PDB entry 7A4P | electron microscopy, 4.20 A resolution (low resolution: residue-level contacts below are approximate; hydrogen-bond / salt-bridge calls are withheld) | chains A and D of the 20 polymer chains in the assembly

== Chain A ==
Name: Photosystem I P700 chlorophyll a apoprotein A1
Source organism: Chlorella ohadii
Notes: EC 1.97.1.12
Reference sequence: W8SY74 (W8SY74_CHLSO); numbering as in UniProt (aligned over 11-751)
Sequence (741 residues; each row starts with the number of its first residue):
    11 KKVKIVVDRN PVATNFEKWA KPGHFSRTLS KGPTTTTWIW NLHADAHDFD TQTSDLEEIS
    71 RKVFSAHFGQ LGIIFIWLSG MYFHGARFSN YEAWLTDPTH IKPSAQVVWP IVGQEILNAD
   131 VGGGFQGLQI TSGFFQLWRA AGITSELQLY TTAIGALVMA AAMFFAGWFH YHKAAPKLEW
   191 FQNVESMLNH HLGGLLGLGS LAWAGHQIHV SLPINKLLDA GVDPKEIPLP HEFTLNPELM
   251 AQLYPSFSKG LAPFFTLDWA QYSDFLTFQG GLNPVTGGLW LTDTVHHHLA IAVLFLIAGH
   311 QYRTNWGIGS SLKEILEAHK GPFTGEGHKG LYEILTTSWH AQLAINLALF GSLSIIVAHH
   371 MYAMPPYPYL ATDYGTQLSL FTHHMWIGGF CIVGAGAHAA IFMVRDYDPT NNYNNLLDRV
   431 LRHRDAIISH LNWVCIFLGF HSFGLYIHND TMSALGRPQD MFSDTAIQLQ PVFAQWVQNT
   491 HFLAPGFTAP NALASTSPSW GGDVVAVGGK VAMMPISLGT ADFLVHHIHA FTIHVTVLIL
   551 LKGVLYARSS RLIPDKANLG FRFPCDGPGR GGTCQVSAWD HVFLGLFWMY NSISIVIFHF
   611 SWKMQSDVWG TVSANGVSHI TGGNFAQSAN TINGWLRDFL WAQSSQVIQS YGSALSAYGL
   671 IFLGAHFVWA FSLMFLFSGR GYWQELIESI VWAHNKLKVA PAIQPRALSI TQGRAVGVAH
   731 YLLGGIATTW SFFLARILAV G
Construct notes: variant Ala368 (Ser in W8SY74), Ile437 (Met in W8SY74)
Ion coordination: chlorophyll a Mg (25 sites), coordinated by His53, His57, Gln116, Gln124, His180, His182, His200, His219, His296, His298, His310, His329, His370, His393, His394, His408 and 9 more; 4Fe-4S cluster Fe: Cys575, Cys584 (shared with 2 residues of chain B); chlorophyll a isomer Mg near His676 (its only coordinating residue here)
Small-molecule neighbours:
  - 1,2-diacyl-glycerol-3-sn-phosphate (3PH): Thr24, Asn25, Phe26
  - beta-carotene (BCR), molecule 1: Ile84, Trp87, Gly204, Leu205, Leu208, Gly209
  - beta-carotene (BCR), molecule 2: Phe85, Leu88, Thr162, Gly165, Ala166, Met169, Leu208, Leu211, Ala212, Phe265
  - beta-carotene (BCR), molecule 3: Leu211, Leu261, Phe264, Phe265, Leu299, Val303, Leu306, Ile307, His310, Ile318
  - beta-carotene (BCR), molecule 4: Phe264, Trp269, Val303
  - beta-carotene (BCR), molecule 5: Leu341, Ile344, Leu345, Ala351, Ile355, Ala409, Phe412, Met413
  - beta-carotene (BCR), molecule 6: Ala358, Ser362, Ile402, Gly406, Ala409, Val547, Leu550, Leu551, Val554
  - beta-carotene (BCR), molecule 7: Asn442, Ile446, Phe450
  - beta-carotene (BCR), molecule 8: Gly674, Ala675, Phe677, Val678, Leu733, Ile736, Ala737, Trp740
  - beta-carotene (BCR), molecule 9: Trp693, Leu696, Ile697
  - chlorophyll a isomer (CL0): Tyr456, Ile538, Phe541, Thr542, Tyr600, Asn601, Ser604, Ile605, Phe608, Ile642, Trp645, Leu646, Leu650, Ser654, Ile658, Phe672, His676, Trp679, Tyr731, Thr738, Thr739, Phe742
  - chlorophyll a (CLA), molecule 1: Val13, Lys14, Ile15, Trp190, Asn193, Ser196, His200, Thr314, Asn315, Trp316
  - chlorophyll a (CLA), molecule 2: Ile15, Val17, Phe74, Phe78, Ala172, Met173, Phe175, Ala176, Phe179, His180, Ala184, Trp190
  - chlorophyll a (CLA), molecule 3: Val22, Ala23, Thr24, Asn25, Phe26, Lys28, Trp29, His34, Lys72, Ser75, Gly79, Ile83, Phe174, Gly177, Trp178, Tyr181, His182
  - chlorophyll a (CLA), molecule 4: Trp29, His34, Phe35, Leu52, His53, Ala56, His57, Phe59, Gln62, Lys72, Ala76, Gly79, Gln80, Ile83
  - chlorophyll a (CLA), molecule 5: Trp29, Pro32, Trp48, Ile49, Trp50, Leu52, His53
  - chlorophyll a (CLA), molecule 6: Thr46, Ile49, Trp50, Ile697, Ile700, Val701, His704, Val709, Pro711, Pro715, Arg716
  - chlorophyll a (CLA), molecule 7: Trp50, Phe677, Val678, Phe681, Phe685, Leu718, Gln722, Ala725, Val726, Ala729, His730, Leu733
  - chlorophyll a (CLA), molecule 8: His53, Ala54, Ala56, His57, Asp58, His350, Leu353, Leu357, Phe400, Cys401, Val403, Gly404, Ala407, His408, Ile411, Arg415, Phe571, Arg572, Trp589, Val592, Leu596, Leu733
  - chlorophyll a (CLA), molecule 9: His57, Phe59, Val73, Ala76, His77, Gln80, Leu81, Ile84, Phe85, Leu88, Trp349, His350, Gln352, Leu353, Asn356, Leu357, Phe360
  - chlorophyll a (CLA), molecule 10: His57, Gln80, Ile83, Ile84, Trp87, Phe360, Ile397, Phe400, Cys401
  - chlorophyll a (CLA), molecule 11: Leu66, His77, Leu188, Phe191, Gln192, Val194, Met197, Leu198, His201, Leu202, Leu205, Leu322, Leu326, Leu345, Thr346, Thr347, Ser348, Trp349, Gln352, Ile355, Asn356, Leu359, Phe360
  - chlorophyll a (CLA), molecule 12: Phe74, His77, Phe78, Leu81, Met169, Met173, Trp190, Phe191, Asn193, Ser196, Met197, His200, His201, Gly204, Leu205
  - chlorophyll a (CLA), molecule 13: Ile86, Trp87, Ser89, Gly90, Met91, Phe93, His94, Phe98, Gln116, Val117, Trp119, Leu167
  - chlorophyll a (CLA), molecule 14: Trp87, Met91, His94, Ala115, Gln116, Leu138, Gln139, Ile140, Thr141, Ser142, Phe144, Ala667, Tyr668, Ile671, Trp740, Leu744
  - chlorophyll a (CLA), molecule 15: Trp87, Met91, Thr141, Ser142, Phe144, Ser389, Leu390, Thr392, His393, Trp396, Ile397, Phe400, Ile671, Ile736, Thr739, Trp740
  - chlorophyll a (CLA), molecule 16: Trp87, Leu88, Ser142, Gly143, Phe144, Leu147, Leu206, Phe360, Leu363, Ser364, Val367, Met371, Tyr377, Leu380, Leu390, His393, His394, Ile397
  - chlorophyll a (CLA), molecule 17: Gln116, Val117, Val118, Trp119, Ile121, Val122, Gln124, Leu127, Leu138, Ala667, Leu670, Ile671
  - chlorophyll a (CLA), molecule 18: Leu147, Ala150, Leu206, Gly209, Ser210, Trp213, Gln217, Leu289, Leu291, Thr294, His297, His298, Ile301, Phe305, Leu363, Ile366, Val367, His370, Met371, Pro376, Tyr377
  - chlorophyll a (CLA), molecule 19: Ala151, Gly152, Ile153, Gln158, Thr161, Thr162, Gly209, Ala212, Trp213, Gly215, His216, Val220, Pro240, His241, Thr244
  - chlorophyll a (CLA), molecule 20: Leu157, Gln158, Thr161, Leu239, His241, Leu245
  - chlorophyll a (CLA), molecule 21: Val168, Ala171, Ala172, Phe175
  - chlorophyll a (CLA), molecule 22: Leu198, Leu202, Leu206, Leu304, Phe305, Ala308, Gln311, Tyr312, Leu322, Ile325, Leu359, Leu427, Val430, Leu551, Val554, Leu555
  - chlorophyll a (CLA), molecule 23: Asn199, His200, Gly203, Gly204, Leu208, Leu306, Gly309, His310, Tyr312, Arg313, Thr314, Trp316, Ile318, Gly319
  - chlorophyll a (CLA), molecule 24: Leu211, Ala212, Ala214, Gly215, Ile218, His219, Phe243, Thr244, Pro247, Met250, Phe257, Gly260, Leu261, Phe264, Tyr272, Phe275, Leu276, Leu299
  - chlorophyll a (CLA), molecule 25: Phe264, Trp269, Ala270, Tyr272, Ser273, Leu276, Thr277, Phe278, His296, Leu299, Ala300, Val303, Leu304, Asn501
  - chlorophyll a (CLA), molecule 26: Phe264, Phe265, Leu267
  - chlorophyll a (CLA), molecule 27: Thr277, Phe278, Gly280, Leu289, Asp293, Thr294, His296, His297, Ala300, Ile301, Leu304, His370, Met374, Pro376, Thr506
  - chlorophyll a (CLA), molecule 28: Phe278, Phe497, Thr498, Ala499, Pro500, Asn501, Ala502
  - chlorophyll a (CLA), molecule 29: Leu304, Leu359, Ser362, Leu363, Ile366, His369, His370, Ala373, Met374, Thr506, Ser507, Ser509, Trp510
  - chlorophyll a (CLA), molecule 30: Ile307, His310, Gln311, Ile318, Gly319, Ser320
  - chlorophyll a (CLA), molecule 31: Gln311, Ser320, Ile325, Ala328, His329
  - chlorophyll a (CLA), molecule 32: Ile325, Leu326, His329, His338, Leu341, Leu426, Leu427, Val430
  - chlorophyll a (CLA), molecule 33: His329, Lys330, Gly331, Pro332, Phe333
  - chlorophyll a (CLA), molecule 34: Phe333, Thr334, Leu426, Arg429, Val430, His433, Ile437, His440
  - chlorophyll a (CLA), molecule 35: Ile365, Ile366, His369, Met395, Ile402, Ile543, Thr546, Val547, Leu550, Met599, Ser602, Ile603, Val606
  - chlorophyll a (CLA), molecule 36: His369, Tyr372, Phe483, Ala484, Val487, Gln488, His491, Trp510, Ile526, Leu528, His536, His539, Ile543, Val606, His609, Phe610, Lys613
  - chlorophyll a (CLA), molecule 37: Ala436, His440, Trp443
  - chlorophyll a (CLA), molecule 38: Ile437, His440, Leu441, Trp443, Val444, Ala540, Ile543, His544, Val547, Leu551
  - chlorophyll a (CLA), molecule 39: Ser439, Asn442, Trp443, Ile446
  - chlorophyll a (CLA), molecule 40: Asn442, Cys445, Ile446, Gly449, Phe450, Phe453, Gly454, Ile457, Phe541, Val545, Leu548, Ile549, Leu594, Phe597, Trp598
  - chlorophyll a (CLA), molecule 41: Trp443, Ile446, Phe447, Phe450, His451
  - chlorophyll a (CLA), molecule 42: Trp443, Phe447, Leu448, Gln480, Pro481, Val482, Phe483, Ala484, Asp532, Phe533, His536, His537, Ala540, His544
  - chlorophyll a (CLA), molecule 43: Phe450, His451, Gly454, Leu455, Ile457, His458, Thr461, Met462, Arg467, Asp470, Phe472
  - chlorophyll a (CLA), molecule 44: Phe453, Ile457, Asp460, Phe541, Phe597, Trp598, Tyr600, Asn601, Ile642, Leu646, Trp679, Tyr731
  - chlorophyll a (CLA), molecule 45: Thr461, Ala464, Leu465
  - chlorophyll a (CLA), molecule 46: Trp486, Val487, Thr490, His491, Ala494, Thr498, Ala499, Thr506, Trp510
  - chlorophyll a (CLA), molecule 47: Leu646, Leu650, Trp651
  - chlorophyll a (CLA), molecule 48: Leu670, Leu673, Gly674, His676, Phe677, Trp679, Ala680
  - chlorophyll a (CLA), molecule 49: Phe677, Ala680, Phe681, Leu683, Met684, Phe687, Ser688, Tyr692, Trp693, Leu696
  - chlorophyll a (CLA), molecule 50: Ile700, Ala703, His704, Leu707, Val709
  - chlorophyll a (CLA), molecule 51: Trp702, Ala703, Lys706, Leu707
  - phylloquinone (PQN): Trp50, Met684, Phe685, Ser688, Gly689, Arg690, Trp693, Ile697, Ala717, Leu718, Ser719, Gly723
  - phosphatidylethanolamine (PTY): Thr24, Phe174, Phe175, Trp178, Phe179, Lys183
  - (3R)-beta,beta-caroten-3-ol (RRX): Trp119, Pro120, Ile121
  - 4Fe-4S cluster (SF4): Cys575, Gly577, Pro578, Thr583, Cys584, Ile720, Arg724

== Chain D ==
Name: Photosystem I reaction center subunit chloroplastic
Source organism: Chlorella ohadii
Reference sequence: A0A2P6TKF8 (A0A2P6TKF8_CHLSO); residues 188-330 here = UniProt positions 188-330
Sequence (143 residues; row label = number of the first residue in the row):
   188 AFTPPTLQSD TPSPIFGGST GGLLSQAQVE EFHVITWESK KEQIFEMPTG GAAIMRQGPN
   248 LLKLARKEQC LALLTQLRTK FKIDGYIYRV FPNGEVQYLH PKDGVYPEKV NAGRSGDNTN
   308 MRRIGQNKEP VQIKFSGKIP AEF
Construct notes: variant Ala188 (Val in A0A2P6TKF8), Ile320 (Val in A0A2P6TKF8)

== Chain A / chain D interface ==
Pairs across the interface - 35 pairs, chain A then chain D:
  Tyr417(A) - Glu233(D)
  Pro419(A) - Ile231(D)
  Thr420(A) - Ile231(D)
  Tyr423(A) - Ile202(D)
  Tyr423(A) - Ile231(D)
  Tyr423(A) - Ala239(D)
  Tyr423(A) - Ile241(D)
  Asp428(A) - Gly238(D)
  Asp428(A) - Ala239(D)
  Leu431(A) - Gly237(D)
  Leu431(A) - Gly238(D)
  Arg432(A) - Phe203(D)
  Arg432(A) - Gly204(D)
  Arg432(A) - Gly205(D)
  Arg432(A) - Ser206(D)
  Arg432(A) - Thr207(D)
  Arg432(A) - Gly237(D)
  Arg432(A) - Gly238(D)
  His433(A) - Thr207(D)
  Asp435(A) - Thr207(D)
  Asp435(A) - Gly208(D)
  Arg558(A) - Glu233(D)
  Ser559(A) - Pro235(D)
  Ser559(A) - Gly237(D)
  Arg561(A) - Thr207(D)
  Arg561(A) - Gly208(D)
  Arg561(A) - Gly209(D)
  Arg561(A) - Arg253(D)
  Arg561(A) - Gln256(D)
  Leu562(A) - Arg253(D)
  Leu562(A) - Glu255(D)
  Pro564(A) - Pro235(D)
  Pro564(A) - Glu255(D)
  Pro564(A) - Gln256(D)
  Arg580(A) - Glu255(D)
Interface residues without a listed pair, chain A (20 interface residues in all): Asn422, Arg434, Ala436, Ile563, Asp565
Interface residues without a listed pair, chain D (21 interface residues in all): Leu211, Thr236, Ala259

== Summary ==
20 residues of chain A and 21 residues of chain D are in contact. Ligands of chain A: chlorophyll a isomer, 51
copies of chlorophyll a, phylloquinone, 9 copies of beta-carotene and 1,2-diacyl-glycerol-3-sn-phosphate among
other ligands.
Chain A is Photosystem I P700 chlorophyll a apoprotein A1 and chain D is Photosystem I reaction center subunit
chloroplastic, both from Chlorella ohadii; the structure, Structure of small high-light grown Chlorella ohadii
photosystem I, was determined by electron microscopy (same publication as 6ZZX and 6ZZY).
